PDB entry 8Y05 | X-ray diffraction, 3.10 A resolution | chains A and D of the 4 polymer chains in the assembly

== Chain A ==
Protein: LbCas12a
Source organism: Lachnospiraceae bacterium ND2006
UniProtKB: A0A5S8WF58 (A0A5S8WF58_9FIRM); residues 1-1228 here = UniProt positions 1-1228
Amino-acid sequence (1228 residues; row label = number of the first residue in the row):
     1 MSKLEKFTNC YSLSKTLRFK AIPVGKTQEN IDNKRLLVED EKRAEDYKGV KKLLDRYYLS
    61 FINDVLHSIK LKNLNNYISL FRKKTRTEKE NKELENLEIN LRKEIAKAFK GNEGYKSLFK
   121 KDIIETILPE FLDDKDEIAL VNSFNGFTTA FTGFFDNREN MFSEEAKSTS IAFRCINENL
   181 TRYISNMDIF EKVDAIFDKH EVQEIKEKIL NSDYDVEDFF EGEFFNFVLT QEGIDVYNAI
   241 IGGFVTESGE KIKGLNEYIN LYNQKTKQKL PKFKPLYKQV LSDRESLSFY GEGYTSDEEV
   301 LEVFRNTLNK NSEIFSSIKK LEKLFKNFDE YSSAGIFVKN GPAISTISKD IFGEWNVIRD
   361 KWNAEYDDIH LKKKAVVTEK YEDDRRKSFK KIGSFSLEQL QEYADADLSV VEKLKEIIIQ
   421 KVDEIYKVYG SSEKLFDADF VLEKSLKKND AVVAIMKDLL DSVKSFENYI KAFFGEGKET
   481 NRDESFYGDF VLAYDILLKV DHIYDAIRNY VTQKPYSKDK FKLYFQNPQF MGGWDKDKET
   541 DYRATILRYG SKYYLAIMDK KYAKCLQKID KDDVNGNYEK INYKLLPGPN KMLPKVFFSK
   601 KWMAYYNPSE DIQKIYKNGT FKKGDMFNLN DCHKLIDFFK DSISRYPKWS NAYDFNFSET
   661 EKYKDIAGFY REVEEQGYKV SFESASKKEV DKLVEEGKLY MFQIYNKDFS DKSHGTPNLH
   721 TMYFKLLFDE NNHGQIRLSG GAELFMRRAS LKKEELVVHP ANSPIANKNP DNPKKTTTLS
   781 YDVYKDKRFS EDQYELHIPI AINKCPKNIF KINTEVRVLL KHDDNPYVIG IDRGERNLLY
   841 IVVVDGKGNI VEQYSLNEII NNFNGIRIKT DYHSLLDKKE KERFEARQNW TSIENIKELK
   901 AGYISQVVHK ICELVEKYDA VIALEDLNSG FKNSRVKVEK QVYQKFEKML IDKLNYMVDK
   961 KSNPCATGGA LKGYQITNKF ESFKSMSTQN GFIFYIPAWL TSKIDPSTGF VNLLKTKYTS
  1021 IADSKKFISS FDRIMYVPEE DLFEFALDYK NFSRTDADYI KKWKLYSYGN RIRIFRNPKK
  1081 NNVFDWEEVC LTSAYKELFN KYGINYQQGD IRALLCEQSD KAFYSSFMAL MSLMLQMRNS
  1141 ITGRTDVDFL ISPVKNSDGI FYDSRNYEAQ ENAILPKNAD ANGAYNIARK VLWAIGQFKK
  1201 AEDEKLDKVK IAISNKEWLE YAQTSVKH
Disordered / not traced: 284-291, 368-374, 1075-1084, 1228
Metal / ion sites: Mg2+: Thr716 (shared with 1 residue of chain B)

== Chain D ==
Molecule: 11-nt DNA strand
Sequence (11 nucleotides; numbered -9 to 1; the number before each row is that of its first residue; numbers below 1 keep their minus sign (DC-9 is residue -9)):
    -9 CGTCCTTTAT T

== Chain A / chain D interface ==
Residue-residue contacts (30; chain A residue first):
  Lys120(A) - DT-3(D)  phosphate contact
  Lys121(A) - DT-4(D)  phosphate contact
  Lys121(A) - DT-3(D)  hydrogen bond to the phosphate
  Gly146(A) - DC-5(D)  sugar contact
  Gly146(A) - DT-4(D)  phosphate contact
  Phe147(A) - DT-4(D)  phosphate contact
  Thr148(A) - DT-4(D)  hydrogen bond to the phosphate
  Thr149(A) - DC-5(D)  sugar contact
  Thr149(A) - DT-4(D)  hydrogen bond to the phosphate
  Thr149(A) - DT-3(D)  base contact
  Pro528(A) - DC-5(D)  phosphate contact
  Gln529(A) - DT-4(D)  base contact
  Asp541(A) - DC-5(D)  base contact
  Lys560(A) - DC-6(D)  phosphate contact
  Lys560(A) - DC-5(D)  salt bridge to the phosphate
  Lys564(A) - DT-7(D)  salt bridge to the phosphate
  Asn590(A) - DT0(D)  hydrogen bond to the phosphate
  Asn590(A) - DT1(D)  sugar contact
  Lys591(A) - DA-1(D)  sugar contact
  Lys591(A) - DT0(D)  hydrogen bond to the base
  Met592(A) - DA-1(D)  base contact
  Pro594(A) - DT0(D)  phosphate contact
  Lys595(A) - DT-2(D)  hydrogen bond to the base
  Lys595(A) - DA-1(D)  sugar contact
  Tyr616(A) - DA-1(D)  hydrogen bond to the phosphate
  Tyr616(A) - DT0(D)  hydrogen bond to the phosphate
  Lys622(A) - DT1(D)  phosphate contact
  Ile666(A) - DT1(D)  phosphate contact
  Ala667(A) - DT1(D)  base contact
  Tyr670(A) - DT1(D)  base contact
Interface residues without a listed pair, chain A (27 interface residues in all): Asp122, Glu125, Asn527, Lys538, Ala563, Lys623

== Summary ==
27 residues of chain A and 9 residues of chain D are in contact, with 8 hydrogen bonds and 2 salt bridges.
Polar pairs include Lys591(A)-DT0(D), Lys595(A)-DT-2(D) and Lys121(A)-DT-3(D).
Chain A is LbCas12a (Lachnospiraceae bacterium ND2006) and chain D is an 11-nt DNA strand; the structure,
Crystal structure of LbCas12a in complex with crRNA and 9nt target DNA, was determined by X-ray diffraction,
deposited together with 8Y04, 8Y06, 8Y07, 8Y08, 8Y09, 8Y0A and 3 further entries.
